PDB entry 6EEC | electron microscopy, 3.55 A resolution | chains C and F of the 10 polymer chains in the assembly

[Chain C]
Name: DNA-directed RNA polymerase subunit beta
Source organism: Mycobacterium tuberculosis
Notes: EC 2.7.7.6
UniProtKB: V9Z879 (V9Z879_MYCTX); residues 7-1178 here correspond to UniProt positions 1-1172 (UniProt number = residue number - 6)
Sequence (1179 residues; row label = number of the first residue in the row):
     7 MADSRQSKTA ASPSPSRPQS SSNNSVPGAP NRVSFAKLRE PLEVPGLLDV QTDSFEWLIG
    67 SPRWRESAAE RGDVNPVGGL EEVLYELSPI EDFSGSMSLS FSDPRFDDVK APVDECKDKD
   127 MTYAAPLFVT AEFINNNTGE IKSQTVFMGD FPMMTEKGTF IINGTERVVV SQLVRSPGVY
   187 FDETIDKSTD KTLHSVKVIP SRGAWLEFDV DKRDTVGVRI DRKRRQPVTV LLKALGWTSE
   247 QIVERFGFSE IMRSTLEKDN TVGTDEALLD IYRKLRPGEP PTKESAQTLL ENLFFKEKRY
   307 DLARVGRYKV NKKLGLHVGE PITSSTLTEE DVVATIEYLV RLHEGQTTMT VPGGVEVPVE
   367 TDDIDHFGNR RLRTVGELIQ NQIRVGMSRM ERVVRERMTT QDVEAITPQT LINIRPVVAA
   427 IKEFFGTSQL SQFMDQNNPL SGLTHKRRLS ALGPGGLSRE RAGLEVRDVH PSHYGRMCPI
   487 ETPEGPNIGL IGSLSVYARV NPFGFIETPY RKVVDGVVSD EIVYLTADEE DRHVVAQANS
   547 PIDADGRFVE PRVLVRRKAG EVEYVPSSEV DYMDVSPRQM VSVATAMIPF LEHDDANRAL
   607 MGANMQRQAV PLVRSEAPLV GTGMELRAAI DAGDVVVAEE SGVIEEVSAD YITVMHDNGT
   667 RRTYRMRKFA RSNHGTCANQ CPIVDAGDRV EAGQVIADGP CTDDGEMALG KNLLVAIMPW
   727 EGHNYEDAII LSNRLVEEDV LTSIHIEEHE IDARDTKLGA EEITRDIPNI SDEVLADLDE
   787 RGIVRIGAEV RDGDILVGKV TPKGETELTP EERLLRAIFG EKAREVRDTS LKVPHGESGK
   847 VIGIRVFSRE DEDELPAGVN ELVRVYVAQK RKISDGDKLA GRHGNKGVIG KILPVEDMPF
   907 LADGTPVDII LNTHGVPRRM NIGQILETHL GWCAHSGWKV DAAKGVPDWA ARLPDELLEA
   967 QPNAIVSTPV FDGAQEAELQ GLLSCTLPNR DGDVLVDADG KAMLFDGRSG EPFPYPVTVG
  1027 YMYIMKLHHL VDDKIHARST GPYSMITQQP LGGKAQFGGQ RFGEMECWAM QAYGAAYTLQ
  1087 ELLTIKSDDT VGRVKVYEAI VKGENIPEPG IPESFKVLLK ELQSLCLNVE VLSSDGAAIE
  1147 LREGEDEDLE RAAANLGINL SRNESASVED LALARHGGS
Unresolved in the structure: 7-29, 1141-1185
Sequence notes: expression tag (1179-1185)
Residues lining bound ligands: Corallopyronin A (C0L; methyl [(1E,5R)-5-{(3E)-3-[(2E,4E,8R,9E,12E)-1,8-dihydroxy-2,5,9-trimethyltetradeca-2,4,9,12-tetraen-1-ylidene]-2,4-dioxo-3,4-d ihydro-2H-pyran-6-yl}hex-1-en-1-yl]carbamate): Phe1068, Gly1069, Glu1070, Cys1073, Trp1074, Gln1077, Leu1089, Ser1120, Phe1121, Leu1124, Leu1128
What the authors report for this chain:
  - binding site for the 90-nt DNA strand: Gly462, Ser464, Arg467
  - binding site for the 90-nt DNA strand: Arg467

[Chain F]
Name: RNA polymerase sigma factor SigA
Source organism: Mycobacterium tuberculosis
UniProtKB: P9WGI0 (SIGA_MYCTO); residue numbers follow UniProt; this construct covers 1-528
Sequence (531 residues; numbered -2 to 528; the number before each row is that of its first residue; numbers below 1 keep their minus sign (Gly-2 is residue -2)):
    -2 GPHMAATKAS TATDEPVKRT ATKSPAASAS GAKTGAKRTA AKSASGSPPA KRATKPAARS
    58 VKPASAPQDT TTSTIPKRKT RAAAKSAAAK APSARGHATK PRAPKDAQHE AATDPEDALD
   118 SVEELDAEPD LDVEPGEDLD LDAADLNLDD LEDDVAPDAD DDLDSGDDED HEDLEAEAAV
   178 APGQTADDDE EIAEPTEKDK ASGDFVWDED ESEALRQARK DAELTASADS VRAYLKQIGK
   238 VALLNAEEEV ELAKRIEAGL YATQLMTELS ERGEKLPAAQ RRDMMWICRD GDRAKNHLLE
   298 ANLRLVVSLA KRYTGRGMAF LDLIQEGNLG LIRAVEKFDY TKGYKFSTYA TWWIRQAITR
   358 AMADQARTIR IPVHMVEVIN KLGRIQRELL QDLGREPTPE ELAKEMDITP EKVLEIQQYA
   418 REPISLDQTI GDEGDSQLGD FIEDSEAVVA VDAVSFTLLQ DQLQSVLDTL SEREAGVVRL
   478 RFGLTDGQPR TLDEIGQVYG VTRERIRQIE SKTMSKLRHP SRSQVLRDYL D
Unresolved in the structure: -2 to 208, 528
Sequence notes: expression tag (-2 to 0)
Curated features (UniProtKB/Swiss-Prot):
  - DNA-binding region: Leu489 to Ser508 (H-T-H motif)
  - region: Ala225 to Ala259 (Sigma-70 factor domain-1)
  - motif: Asp319 to Gln322 (Interaction with polymerase core subunit RpoC)

[Chain C / chain F interface]
Pairs across the interface (51; chain C residue first):
  Arg279(C) with Gln214(F); Ala215(F)
  Gly284(C) with Ala219(F); Arg229(F), hydrogen bond (backbone-side chain)
  Glu285(C) with Ala219(F)
  Asn419(C) with Gln388(F)
  Arg421(C) with Arg384(F); Gln388(F)
  Asp761(C) with Gln415(F)
  Lys763(C) with Gln415(F), hydrogen bond
  Asn775(C) with Leu527(F), hydrogen bond (side chain-backbone)
  Thr815(C) with Phe453(F)
  Pro816(C) with Phe479(F); Leu481(F)
  Glu817(C) with Phe453(F); Gln457(F); Leu481(F)
  Glu818(C) with Leu527(F)
  Arg819(C) with Phe479(F), hydrogen bond (side chain-backbone); Pro486(F)
  Leu820(C) with Phe479(F), hydrophobic; Leu481(F), hydrophobic
  Leu821(C) with Leu456(F), hydrophobic; Tyr526(F); Leu527(F), hydrophobic
  Ala823(C) with Met511(F); Arg515(F), hydrogen bond (backbone-side chain)
  Ile824(C) with Met511(F), hydrophobic; Arg515(F), hydrogen bond (backbone-side chain)
  Phe825(C) with Ser520(F); Arg524(F); Leu527(F), hydrophobic
  Glu827(C) with Arg524(F), salt bridge
  Pro1048(C) with Glu440(F)
  Tyr1049(C) with Ile439(F); Glu440(F); Asp441(F), hydrogen bond (backbone-backbone)
  Ser1050(C) with Gly436(F), hydrogen bond (side chain-backbone); Asp437(F); Ile439(F)
  Met1051(C) with Ile439(F), hydrogen bond (backbone-backbone); Asp441(F)
  Ile1052(C) with Leu423(F), hydrophobic; Gly436(F)
  Leu1057(C) with Asp437(F); Phe438(F), hydrophobic
  Gly1058(C) with Phe438(F)
  Tyr1103(C) with Ala447(F); Val448(F); Val451(F), hydrophobic
  Lys1108(C) with Thr454(F)
Other interface residues (no listed pair), chain C (40 interface residues in all): Phe153, Pro283, Gln415, Gln435, Ala863, Gly864, Thr1046, Thr1053, Gln1062, Val1100, Glu1104, Val1107
Other interface residues (no listed pair), chain F (45 interface residues in all): Thr222, Leu387, Gly391, Gln414, Tyr416, Asp429, Ser442, Val445, Val446, Leu455, Leu460, Leu464, Val475, Leu514, Leu523

[Summary]
Chain C and chain F form an interface of 40 and 45 residues respectively, with 9 hydrogen bonds and 1 salt
bridge. Polar pairs include Glu827(C)-Arg524(F), Gly284(C)-Arg229(F) and Lys763(C)-Gln415(F). Bound to chain
C: Corallopyronin A. From the paper: a binding site for the 90-nt DNA strand at Gly462(C), Ser464(C) and
Arg467(C).
Chain C is DNA-directed RNA polymerase subunit beta and chain F is RNA polymerase sigma factor SigA, both from
Mycobacterium tuberculosis; the structure, Mycobacterium tuberculosis RNAP promoter unwinding intermediate
complex with RbpA/CarD and AP3 promoter captured by Corallopyronin, was determined by electron microscopy
(same publication as 6EDT, 6EE8 and 6M7J).
